PDB entry 6EVL | X-ray diffraction, 1.87 A resolution | chain A

[Chain A]
Name: Prolyl 4-hydroxylase subunit alpha-2
From: Homo sapiens
Notes: EC 1.14.11.2
UniProtKB: O15460 (P4HA2_HUMAN); residues 144-238 here correspond to UniProt positions 163-257 (UniProt number = residue number + 19)
Chain sequence (102 residues; numbered 137 to 238; the number before each row is that of its first residue):
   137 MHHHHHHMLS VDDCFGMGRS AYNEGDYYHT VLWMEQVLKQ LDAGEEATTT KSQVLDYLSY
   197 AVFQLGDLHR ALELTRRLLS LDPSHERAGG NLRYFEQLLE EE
Not modelled in the structure: 137-143, 238
Construct notes: initiating methionine (137); expression tag (138-143)
Residues lining bound ligands:
  - glycine (GLY), molecule 1: Tyr-158, Asp-192, Tyr-193, Tyr-196, Arg-223
  - glycine (GLY), molecule 2: Tyr-196, Phe-199, Asn-227, Tyr-230, Phe-231
From the paper describing this entry:
  - conformationally variable residues (side-chain flip): Tyr-196

[In short]
Ligands of chain A: glycine. The paper reports conformational variability at Tyr-196.
Chain A is Prolyl 4-hydroxylase subunit alpha-2 (Homo sapiens); the structure, Crystal structure of an
unlignaded peptide-substrate-binding domain of human type II collagen prolyl 4-hydroxylase, was determined by
X-ray diffraction (same publication as 6EVM, 6EVN, 6EVO and 6EVP).
